PDB entry 6SCT | electron microscopy, 4.69 A resolution (low resolution: residue-level contacts below are approximate; hydrogen-bond / salt-bridge calls are withheld) | chains B and M of the 15 polymer chains in the assembly

== Chain B (and M) ==
Molecule: Clathrin heavy chain
From: Sus scrofa
Notes: chain M of this document is another copy of the same molecule, construct and numbering; everything in this record applies to it too
Reference sequence: C0MHR2 (C0MHR2_PIG); residues 1-1675 here = UniProt positions 1-1675
Amino-acid sequence (1675 residues; each row starts with the number of its first residue):
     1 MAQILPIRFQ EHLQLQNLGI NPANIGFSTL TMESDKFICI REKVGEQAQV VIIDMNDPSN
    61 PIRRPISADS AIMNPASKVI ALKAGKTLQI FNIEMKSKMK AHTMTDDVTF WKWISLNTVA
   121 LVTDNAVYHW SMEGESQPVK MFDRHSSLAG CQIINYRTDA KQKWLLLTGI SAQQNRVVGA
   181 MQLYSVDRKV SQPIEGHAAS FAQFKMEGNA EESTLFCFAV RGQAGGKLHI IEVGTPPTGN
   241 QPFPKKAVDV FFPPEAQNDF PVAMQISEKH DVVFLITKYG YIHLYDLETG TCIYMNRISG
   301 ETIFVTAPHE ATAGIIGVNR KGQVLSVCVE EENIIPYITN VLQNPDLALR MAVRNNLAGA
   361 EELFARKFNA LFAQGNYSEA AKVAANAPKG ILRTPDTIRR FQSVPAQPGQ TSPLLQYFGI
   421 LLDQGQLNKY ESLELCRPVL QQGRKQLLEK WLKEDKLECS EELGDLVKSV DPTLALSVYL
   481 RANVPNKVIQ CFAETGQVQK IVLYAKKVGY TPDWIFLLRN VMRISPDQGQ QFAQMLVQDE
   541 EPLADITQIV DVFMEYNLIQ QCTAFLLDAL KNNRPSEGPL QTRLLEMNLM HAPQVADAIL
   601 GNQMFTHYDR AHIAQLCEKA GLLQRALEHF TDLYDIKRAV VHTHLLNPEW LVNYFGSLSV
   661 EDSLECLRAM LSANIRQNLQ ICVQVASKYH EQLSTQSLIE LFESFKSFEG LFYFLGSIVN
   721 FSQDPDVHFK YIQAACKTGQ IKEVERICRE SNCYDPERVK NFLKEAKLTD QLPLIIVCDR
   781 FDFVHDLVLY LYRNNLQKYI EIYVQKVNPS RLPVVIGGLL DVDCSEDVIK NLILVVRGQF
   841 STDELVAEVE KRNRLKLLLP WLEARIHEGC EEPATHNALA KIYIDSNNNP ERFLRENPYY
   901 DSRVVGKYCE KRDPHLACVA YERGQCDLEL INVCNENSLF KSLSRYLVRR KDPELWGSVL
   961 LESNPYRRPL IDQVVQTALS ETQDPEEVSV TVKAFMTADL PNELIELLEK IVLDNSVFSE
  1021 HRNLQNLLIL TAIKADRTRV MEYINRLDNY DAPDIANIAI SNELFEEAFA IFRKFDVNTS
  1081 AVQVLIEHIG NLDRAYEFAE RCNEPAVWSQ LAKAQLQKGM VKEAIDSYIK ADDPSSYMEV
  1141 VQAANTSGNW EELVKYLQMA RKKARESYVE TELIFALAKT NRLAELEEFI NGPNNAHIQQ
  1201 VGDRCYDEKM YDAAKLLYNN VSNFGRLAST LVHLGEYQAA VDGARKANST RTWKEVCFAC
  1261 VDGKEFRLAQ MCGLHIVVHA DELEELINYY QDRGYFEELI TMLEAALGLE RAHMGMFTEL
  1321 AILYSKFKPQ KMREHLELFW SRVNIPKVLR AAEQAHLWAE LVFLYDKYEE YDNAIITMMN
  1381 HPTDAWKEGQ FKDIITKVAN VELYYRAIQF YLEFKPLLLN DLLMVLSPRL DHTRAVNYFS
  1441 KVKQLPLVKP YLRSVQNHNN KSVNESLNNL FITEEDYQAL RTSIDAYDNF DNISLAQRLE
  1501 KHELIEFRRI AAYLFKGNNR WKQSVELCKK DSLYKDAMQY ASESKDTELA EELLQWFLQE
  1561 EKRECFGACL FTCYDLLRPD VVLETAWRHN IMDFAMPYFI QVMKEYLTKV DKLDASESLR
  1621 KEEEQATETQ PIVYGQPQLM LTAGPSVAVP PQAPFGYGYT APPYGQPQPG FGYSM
Disordered / not traced: 1-808, 1475-1675 (chain M: 1-634, 1076-1675)
From the paper describing this entry:
  - disease-associated variants - P890L (citing earlier work)

== How chain B and chain M interact ==
Pairs across the interface (26):
  Lys856(B) - Ser1016(M)
  Lys856(B) - Val1017(M)
  Lys856(B) - Ser1019(M)
  Leu859(B) - Val1017(M)
  Pro860(B) - Arg1022(M)
  Glu863(B) - Pro985(M)
  Tyr883(B) - Thr982(M)
  Tyr883(B) - Gln983(M)
  Asn889(B) - Ser980(M)
  Arg892(B) - Arg945(M)
  Arg892(B) - Arg949(M)
  Arg892(B) - Gln983(M)
  Phe893(B) - Gln983(M)
  Glu896(B) - Arg949(M)
  Arg949(B) - Arg892(M)
  Arg949(B) - Glu896(M)
  Leu979(B) - Asn888(M)
  Ser980(B) - Asn889(M)
  Thr982(B) - Tyr883(M)
  Thr982(B) - Phe893(M)
  Gln983(B) - Tyr883(M)
  Gln983(B) - Arg892(M)
  Val1017(B) - Ser886(M)
  Glu1020(B) - Glu863(M)
  Arg1022(B) - Pro860(M)
  Arg1022(B) - Glu863(M)
Interface residues without a listed pair, chain B (22 interface residues in all): Asn888, Glu891, Arg945, Glu981, Phe1018
Interface residues without a listed pair, chain M (20 interface residues in all): Phe1018

== Summary ==
22 residues of chain B face 20 of chain M across their interface.
Chain B and chain M are both Clathrin heavy chain (Sus scrofa); the structure, Cryo-EM structure of the
consensus triskelion hub of the clathrin coat complex, was determined by electron microscopy.
